5J5O - chain A; structure by X-ray diffraction, 1.87 A resolution.

[Chain A]
Molecule: Eukaryotic translation initiation factor 4E
Organism: Mus musculus
Reference sequence: P63073 (IF4E_MOUSE); numbering as in UniProt (aligned over 28-217)
Amino-acid sequence (190 residues; numbered 28 to 217; the number before each row is that of its first residue):
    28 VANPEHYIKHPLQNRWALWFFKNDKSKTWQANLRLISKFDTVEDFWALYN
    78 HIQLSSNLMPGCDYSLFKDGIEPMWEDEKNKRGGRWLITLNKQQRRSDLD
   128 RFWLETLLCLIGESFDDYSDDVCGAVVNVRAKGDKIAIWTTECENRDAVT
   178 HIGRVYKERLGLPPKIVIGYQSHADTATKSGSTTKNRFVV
Not modelled in the structure: 28-30, 206-211
Small-molecule neighbours: 6G0 (5'-O-[(R)-hydroxy{[(R)-hydroxy{[(S)-hydroxy(phosphonooxy)phosphoryl]oxy}phosphoryl]oxy}phosphoryl]-7-methylguanosine): Trp-56, Gln-57, Pro-100, Met-101, Trp-102, Glu-103, Asn-155, Arg-157, Lys-159, Lys-162, Trp-166
UniProt features mapped onto this chain:
  - region (EIF4EBP1/2/3 binding): His-37 to Gln-40, Trp-73 to Asn-77, Glu-132 to Gly-139
  - binding site (mRNA): Trp-56, Gln-57, Trp-102, Glu-103, Arg-157 to Lys-162, Thr-205 to Ser-207
  - modified residue: Ser-209 (Phosphoserine)
What the authors report for this chain:
  - binding site for 6G0: Trp-56, Trp-102, Glu-103, Arg-157, Lys-159, Lys-162

[Summary]
Ligands of chain A: compound 6G0. UniProt lists 13 mRNA-binding residues. The paper reports a binding site for
6G0 at Trp-56, Trp-102 and Glu-103 among others.
Chain A is Eukaryotic translation initiation factor 4E (Mus musculus); the structure, Translation initiation
factor 4E in complex with m7GppppG mRNA 5' cap analog, was determined by X-ray diffraction, deposited together
with 5J5Y.
